5KBS - chains B and C of the 4 polymer chains in the assembly; structure by electron microscopy, 8.70 A resolution (very low resolution: no residue pairs are listed; an interface is given only as per-side residue counts).

# Chain B (and C)
Name: Glutamate receptor 2, Voltage-dependent calcium channel gamma-2 subunit
Organism: Rattus norvegicus
Notes: chain C of this document is another copy of the same molecule, construct and numbering; everything in this record applies to it too
Reference sequence: chimeric construct of P19491, O88602: residues 10-826 from P19491 (GRIA2_RAT), isoform P19491-2 positions 25-841 (UniProt number = residue number + 15); residues 829-1035 from O88602 positions 2-208 (UniProt number = residue number - 827)
Amino-acid sequence (1034 residues; numbered 10 to 1043; the number before each row is that of its first residue):
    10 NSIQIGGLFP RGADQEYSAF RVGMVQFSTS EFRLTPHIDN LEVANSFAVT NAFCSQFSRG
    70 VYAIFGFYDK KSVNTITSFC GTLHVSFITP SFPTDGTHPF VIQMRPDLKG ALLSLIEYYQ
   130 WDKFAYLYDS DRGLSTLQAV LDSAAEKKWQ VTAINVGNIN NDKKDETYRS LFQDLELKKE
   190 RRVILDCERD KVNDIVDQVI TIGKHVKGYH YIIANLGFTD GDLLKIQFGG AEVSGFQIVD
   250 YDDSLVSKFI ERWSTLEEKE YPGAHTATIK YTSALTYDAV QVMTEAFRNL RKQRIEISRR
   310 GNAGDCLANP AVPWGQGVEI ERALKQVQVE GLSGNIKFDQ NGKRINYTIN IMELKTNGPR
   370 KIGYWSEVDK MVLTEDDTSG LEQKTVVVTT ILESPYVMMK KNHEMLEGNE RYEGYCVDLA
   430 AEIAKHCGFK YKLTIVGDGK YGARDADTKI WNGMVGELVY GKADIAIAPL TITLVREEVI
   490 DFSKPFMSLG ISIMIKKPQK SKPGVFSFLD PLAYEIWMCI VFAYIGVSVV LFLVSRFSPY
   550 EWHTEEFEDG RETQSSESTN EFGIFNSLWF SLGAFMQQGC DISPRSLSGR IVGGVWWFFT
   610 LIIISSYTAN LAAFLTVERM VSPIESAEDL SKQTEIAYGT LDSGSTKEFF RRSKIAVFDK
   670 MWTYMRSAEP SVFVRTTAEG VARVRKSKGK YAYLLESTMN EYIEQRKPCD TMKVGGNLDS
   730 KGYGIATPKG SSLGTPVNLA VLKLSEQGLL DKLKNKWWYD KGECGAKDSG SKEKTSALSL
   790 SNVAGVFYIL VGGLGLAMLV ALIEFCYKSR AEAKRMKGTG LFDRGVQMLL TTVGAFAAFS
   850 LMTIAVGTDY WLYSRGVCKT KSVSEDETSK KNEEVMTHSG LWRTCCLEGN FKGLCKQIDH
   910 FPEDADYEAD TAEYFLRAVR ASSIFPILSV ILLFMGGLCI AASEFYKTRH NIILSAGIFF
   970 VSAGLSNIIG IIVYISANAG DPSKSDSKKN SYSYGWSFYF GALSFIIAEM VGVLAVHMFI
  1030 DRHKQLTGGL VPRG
Disordered / not traced: 545-567, 587-592, 818-1043
Sequence notes: engineered mutation Glu241 (Asn256 in P19491), Leu382 (Val397 in P19491), Glu384 (Gly405 in P19491), Asp385 (Asn406 in P19491), Leu758 (Val779 in P19491); conflict Gln392 (Asn413 in P19491), Asp875 (Asn48 in O88602); linker (827-828); expression tag (1036-1043)
Cystine bridges: Cys63-Cys315, Cys718-Cys773
Covalently attached groups: N-acetylglucosamine (NAG) linked to Asn355
Small-molecule neighbours: ZK1 ({[7-morpholin-4-yl-2,3-dioxo-6-(trifluoromethyl)-3,4-dihydroquinoxalin-1(2H)-yl]methyl}phosphonic acid): Glu402, Tyr405, Tyr450, Pro478, Leu479, Thr480, Arg485, Gly653, Ser654, Thr686, Glu705, Thr707, Met708, Tyr732
Swiss-Prot annotation at these positions:
  - glycosylation: Asn355 (N-linked (GlcNAc...) asparagine)

# How chain B and chain C interact
At this resolution (9 A) residue pairs are not listed: 61 residues of chain B and 56 of chain C lie at the interface.

# Overview
The interface between chain B and chain C involves 61 residues on one side and 56 on the other. Ligands of
chain B: compound ZK1. N-acetylglucosamine is covalently linked to Asn355(B).
Chain B and chain C are both Glutamate receptor 2, Voltage-dependent calcium channel gamma-2 subunit (Rattus
norvegicus); the structure, Cryo-EM structure of GluA2-0xSTZ at 8.7 Angstrom resolution, was determined by
electron microscopy (same publication as 5KBT, 5KBU and 5KBV).
